8HJV - chains 7 and 8 of the 35 polymer chains in the assembly; structure by electron microscopy, 3.10 A resolution.

# Chain 7
Molecule: Alpha subunit of light-harvesting 1
Source organism: Roseiflexus castenholzii DSM 13941
UniProt: Q83XD1 (Q83XD1_9CHLR); residues 1-42 here = UniProt positions 1-42
Amino-acid sequence (42 residues; each row starts with the number of its first residue):
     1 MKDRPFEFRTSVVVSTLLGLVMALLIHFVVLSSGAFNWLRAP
Disordered / not traced: 1-3, 42
Small-molecule neighbours:
  - bacteriochlorophyll a (BCL), molecule 1: Phe6, Phe8, Ser11, Val12, Ser15
  - bacteriochlorophyll a (BCL), molecule 2: Ser11, Val14, Ile26
  - bacteriochlorophyll a (BCL), molecule 3: Thr16, Leu17, Gly19, Leu20, Ala23, His27, Val30, Trp38
  - bacteriochlorophyll a (BCL), molecule 4: Gly19, Ala23, Ile26, His27, Val30, Phe36
  - beta,psi-caroten-4-one (KGD): Leu20, Leu24, His27, Phe28

# Chain 8
Molecule: Beta subunit of light-harvesting 1
Source organism: Roseiflexus castenholzii DSM 13941
UniProt: Q83XD2 (Q83XD2_9CHLR); residue numbers follow UniProt; this construct covers 1-55
Amino-acid sequence (55 residues; row label = number of the first residue in the row):
     1 MTDKPQNDLVPDQWKPLFNNAQWLVHDIVVKTIYGGLIIAVIAHVLCWAW
    51 TPWIR
Disordered / not traced: 1-6
Small-molecule neighbours:
  - bacteriochlorophyll a (BCL), molecule 1: Trp14, Leu17, Phe18, Trp23, His26, Val29, Val30, Ile33, Tyr34
  - bacteriochlorophyll a (BCL), molecule 2: Val25, Ile28, Lys31, Thr32
  - bacteriochlorophyll a (BCL), molecule 3: Gly36, Ile39, Ala40, Ala43, His44, Cys47
  - bacteriochlorophyll a (BCL), molecule 4: Gly36, Leu37, Ala40, His44, Cys47, Trp53

# Chain 7 / chain 8 interface
Residue-residue contacts (8; chain 7 residue first):
  Phe8(7) with Phe18(8), hydrophobic; Gln22(8); Val25(8), hydrophobic; His26(8)
  Phe36(7) with Trp50(8); Thr51(8); Trp53(8), hydrophobic
  Asn37(7) with Trp50(8)
Also at the interface, not in a pair above, chain 7 (6 interface residues in all): Arg4, Val12, Ala35
Also at the interface, not in a pair above, chain 8 (10 interface residues in all): Pro16, Val29, Cys47

# In short
Chain 7 and chain 8 form an interface of 6 and 10 residues respectively. 3 bacteriochlorophyll a molecules are
bound between chain 7 and chain 8. Bound to chain 7: 4 copies of bacteriochlorophyll a and
beta,psi-caroten-4-one.
Here chain 7 is Alpha subunit of light-harvesting 1 and chain 8 is Beta subunit of light-harvesting 1, both
from Roseiflexus castenholzii DSM 13941. Entry 8HJV (Cryo-EM structure of carotenoid-depleted RC-LH complex
from Roseiflexus castenholzii at 10,000 lux) was determined by electron microscopy, deposited together with
8HJU, 8J5O and 8J5P.
